PDB entry 1XBA | X-ray diffraction, 2.00 A resolution | chain A

# Chain A
Protein: Tyrosine-protein kinase SYK
Source organism: Homo sapiens
Notes: EC 2.7.1.112
Reference sequence: P43405 (KSYK_HUMAN); numbering as in UniProt (aligned over 353-635)
Amino-acid sequence (291 residues; numbered 353 to 643; the number before each row is that of its first residue):
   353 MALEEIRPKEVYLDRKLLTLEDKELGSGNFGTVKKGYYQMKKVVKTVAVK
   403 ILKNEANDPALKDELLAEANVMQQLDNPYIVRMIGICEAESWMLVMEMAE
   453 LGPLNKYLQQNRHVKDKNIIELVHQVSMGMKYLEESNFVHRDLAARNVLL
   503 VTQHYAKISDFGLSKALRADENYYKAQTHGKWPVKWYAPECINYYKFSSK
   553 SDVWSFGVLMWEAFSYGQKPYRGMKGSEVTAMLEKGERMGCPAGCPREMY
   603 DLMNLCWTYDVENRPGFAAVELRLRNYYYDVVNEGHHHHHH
Disordered / not traced: 353-362, 393-394, 405-410, 637-643
Construct notes: cloning artifact (353-355, 636-637); expression tag (638-643)
Swiss-Prot annotation at these positions:
  - active site: Asp-494 (Proton acceptor)
  - binding site (ATP): Leu-377 to Val-385, Lys-402
  - modified residue: Tyr-364 (Phosphotyrosine), Ser-379 (Phosphoserine), Thr-384 (Phosphothreonine), Tyr-484 (Phosphotyrosine), Tyr-507 (Phosphotyrosine), Tyr-525 (Phosphotyrosine), Tyr-526 (Phosphotyrosine), Thr-530 (Phosphothreonine), Tyr-546 (Phosphotyrosine), Ser-579 (Phosphoserine), Thr-582 (Phosphothreonine), Tyr-629 (Phosphotyrosine), Tyr-630 (Phosphotyrosine), Tyr-631 (Phosphotyrosine)
  - natural variant: Met-450 (M450I: In IMD82), Ser-550 (S550F: In IMD82; S550Y: In IMD82)
  - mutagenesis: Tyr-630 (Y630F: Loss of interaction with BLNK)

# Summary
Curated annotation (UniProt) lists active-site residue Asp-494, 10 ATP-binding residues and one mutagenesis
site.
Chain A is Tyrosine-protein kinase SYK (Homo sapiens); the structure, Crystal structure of apo syk tyrosine
kinase domain, was determined by X-ray diffraction (same publication as 1XBB and 1XBC).
